PDB entry 8REA | electron microscopy, 3.40 A resolution | chains C and M of the 9 polymer chains in the assembly

== Chain C ==
Protein: DNA-directed RNA polymerase subunit beta
From: Escherichia coli K-12
UniProt: P0A8V2 (RPOB_ECOLI); numbering as in UniProt (aligned over 1-1341)
Sequence (1341 residues; each row starts with the number of its first residue):
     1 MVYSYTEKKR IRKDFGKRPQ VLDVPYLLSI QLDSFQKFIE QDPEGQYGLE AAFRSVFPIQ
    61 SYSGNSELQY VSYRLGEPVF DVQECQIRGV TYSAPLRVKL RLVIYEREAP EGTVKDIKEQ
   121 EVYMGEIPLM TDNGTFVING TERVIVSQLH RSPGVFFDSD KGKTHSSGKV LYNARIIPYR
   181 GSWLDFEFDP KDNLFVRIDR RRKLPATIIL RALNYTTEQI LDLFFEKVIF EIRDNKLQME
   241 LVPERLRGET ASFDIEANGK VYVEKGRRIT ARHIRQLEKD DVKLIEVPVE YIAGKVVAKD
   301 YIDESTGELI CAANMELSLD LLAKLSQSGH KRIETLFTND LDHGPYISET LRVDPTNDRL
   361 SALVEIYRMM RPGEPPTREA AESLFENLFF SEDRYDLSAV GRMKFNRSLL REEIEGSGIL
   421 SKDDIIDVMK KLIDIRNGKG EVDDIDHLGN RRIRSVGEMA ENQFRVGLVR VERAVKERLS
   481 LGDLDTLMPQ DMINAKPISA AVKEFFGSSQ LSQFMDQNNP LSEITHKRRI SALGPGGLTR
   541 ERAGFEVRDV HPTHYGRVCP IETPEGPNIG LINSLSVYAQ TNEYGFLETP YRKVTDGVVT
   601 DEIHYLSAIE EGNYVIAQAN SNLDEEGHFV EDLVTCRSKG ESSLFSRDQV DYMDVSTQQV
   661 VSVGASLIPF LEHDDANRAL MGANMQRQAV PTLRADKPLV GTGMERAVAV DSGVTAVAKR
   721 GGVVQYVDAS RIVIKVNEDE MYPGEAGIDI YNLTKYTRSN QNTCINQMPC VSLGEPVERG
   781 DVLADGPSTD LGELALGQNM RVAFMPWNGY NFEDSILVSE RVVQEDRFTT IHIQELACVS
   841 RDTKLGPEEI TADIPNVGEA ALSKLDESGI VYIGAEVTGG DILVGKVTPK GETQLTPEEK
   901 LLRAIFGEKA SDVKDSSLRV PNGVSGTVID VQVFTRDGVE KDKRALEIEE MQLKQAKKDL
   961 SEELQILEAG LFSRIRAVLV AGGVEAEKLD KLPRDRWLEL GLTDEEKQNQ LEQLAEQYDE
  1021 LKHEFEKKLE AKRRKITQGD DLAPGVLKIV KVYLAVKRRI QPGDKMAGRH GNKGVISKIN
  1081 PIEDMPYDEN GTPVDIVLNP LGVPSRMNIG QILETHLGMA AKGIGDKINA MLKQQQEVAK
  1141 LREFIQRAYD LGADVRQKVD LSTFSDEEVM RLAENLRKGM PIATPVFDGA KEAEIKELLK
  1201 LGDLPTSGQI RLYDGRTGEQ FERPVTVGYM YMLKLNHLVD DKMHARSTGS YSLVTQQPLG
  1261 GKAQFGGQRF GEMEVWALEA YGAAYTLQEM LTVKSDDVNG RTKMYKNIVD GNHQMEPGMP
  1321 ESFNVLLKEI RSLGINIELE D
UniProt features mapped onto this chain:
  - modified residue (N6-acetyllysine): Lys-1022, Lys-1200
  - mutagenesis: Ile-561 (I561S: Resistant to antibiotics salinamide A and B), Ile-569 (I569S: Resistant to antibiotics salinamide A and B), Ala-665 (A665E: Resistant to antibiotics salinamide A and B), Asp-675 (D675A/G: Resistant to antibiotics salinamide A and B), Asn-677 (N677H/K: Resistant to antibiotics salinamide A and B), Leu-680 (L680M: Resistant to antibiotics salinamide A and B), Glu-813 (E813K: Disrupts the enzyme's active center)

== Chain M ==
Protein: RNA polymerase sigma-54 factor
From: Klebsiella oxytoca
Sequence (380 residues; row label = number of the first residue in the row):
    93 TAGTPSGNGV DYQDDELPVY QGETTQSLQD YLMWQVELTP FTDTDRAIAT SIVDAVDDTG
   153 YLTIQIEDIV DSIGDDEIGL EEVEAVLKRI QRFDPVGVAA KDLRDCLLIQ LSQFAKETPW
   213 LEEARLIISD HLDLLANHDF RTLMRVTRLK EEVLKEAVNL IQSLDPRPGQ SIQTGEPEYV
   273 IPDVLVRKVN DRWVVELNSD SLPRLKINQQ YAAMGNSARN DADGQFIRSN LQEARWLIKS
   333 LESANDTLLR VSRCIVEQQQ AFFEQGEEYM KPMVLADIAQ AVEMHESTIS RVTTQKYLHS
   393 PRGIFELKYF FSSHVNTEGG GEASSTAIRA LVKKLIAAEN PAKPLSDSKL TSMLSEQGIM
   453 VARRTVAKYR ESLSIPPSNQ

== Chain C / chain M interface ==
Pairs across the interface - 61 pairs, chain C then chain M:
  Phe-80(C) with Ala-94(M), hydrophobic
  Arg-88(C) with Ala-94(M); Thr-96(M)
  Gly-89(C) with Thr-96(M)
  Val-90(C) with Thr-93(M)
  Arg-201(C) with Asn-312(M); Asp-313(M)
  Met-370(C) with Asn-312(M)
  Pro-372(C) with Asn-312(M); Ala-314(M); Asp-315(M); Gly-316(M), hydrogen bond (backbone-backbone)
  Gly-373(C) with Gly-316(M)
  Arg-841(C) with Glu-270(M), salt bridge; Val-272(M)
  Asp-842(C) with Val-272(M); Ile-273(M), hydrogen bond (backbone-backbone)
  Thr-843(C) with Tyr-271(M); Ile-273(M)
  Lys-844(C) with Tyr-271(M), hydrogen bond (side chain-backbone); Ile-273(M); Tyr-389(M)
  Leu-845(C) with Tyr-271(M), hydrophobic
  Thr-888(C) with Pro-269(M)
  Pro-889(C) with Tyr-271(M), hydrogen bond (backbone-side chain)
  Leu-901(C) with Leu-195(M), hydrophobic
  Leu-902(C) with Leu-195(M), hydrophobic; Arg-259(M)
  Ala-904(C) with Asn-229(M)
  Ile-905(C) with Ala-228(M); Asn-229(M)
  Phe-906(C) with Gln-254(M); Pro-258(M), hydrophobic
  Ala-910(C) with Arg-259(M), hydrogen bond (backbone-side chain)
  Ser-911(C) with Arg-259(M); Gln-262(M), hydrogen bond
  Lys-914(C) with Gln-265(M)
  Ser-916(C) with Pro-269(M)
  Asp-1040(C) with Ala-94(M)
  Asp-1041(C) with Thr-93(M); Ala-94(M)
  Leu-1042(C) with Gly-95(M)
  Pro-1044(C) with Asp-275(M)
  Gly-1045(C) with Asp-275(M)
  Ile-1049(C) with Pro-97(M), hydrophobic
  Lys-1051(C) with Thr-96(M)
  Ser-1250(C) with Thr-116(M)
  Tyr-1251(C) with Glu-115(M); Thr-116(M), hydrogen bond (backbone-backbone)
  Ser-1252(C) with Gln-113(M), hydrogen bond; Gly-114(M); Glu-115(M)
  Leu-1253(C) with Gly-114(M); Glu-115(M); Thr-116(M)
  Val-1254(C) with Gln-113(M)
  Leu-1259(C) with Glu-115(M)
  Tyr-1305(C) with Leu-130(M), hydrophobic
  Lys-1306(C) with Glu-129(M); Leu-130(M)
  Val-1309(C) with Leu-130(M), hydrophobic
Also at the interface, not in a pair above, chain C (49 interface residues in all): Glu-835, Val-839, Glu-848, Asn-856, Thr-893, Glu-899, Asp-915, Arg-936, Thr-1255
Also at the interface, not in a pair above, chain M (45 interface residues in all): Ser-98, Trp-126, Arg-138, Asp-225, Ile-253, Leu-256, Asp-257, Val-278, Asn-290, Arg-311, Gln-317, Pro-393, Phe-397, Ser-464

== In short ==
The interface between chain C and chain M involves 49 residues on one side and 45 on the other; the contacts
include 8 hydrogen bonds and 1 salt bridge. Polar contacts include Arg-841(C)/Glu-270(M),
Lys-844(C)/Tyr-271(M) and Pro-889(C)/Tyr-271(M).
Here chain C is DNA-directed RNA polymerase subunit beta (Escherichia coli K-12) and chain M is RNA polymerase
sigma-54 factor (Klebsiella oxytoca). Entry 8REA (Cryo-EM structure of bacterial RNA polymerase-sigma54
initial transcribing complex - 5nt post-translocated complex) was determined by electron microscopy (same
publication as 8RE4, 8REB, 8REC, 8RED and 8REE).
